6G3H - chain A; structure by X-ray diffraction, 2.27 A resolution.

Chain A:
Molecule: Argininosuccinate lyase
From: Chelativorans sp. (strain BNC1)
Reference sequence: Q11KV9 (Q11KV9_CHESB); residue numbers follow UniProt; this construct covers 1-502
Amino-acid sequence (508 residues; numbered 1 to 508; the number before each row is that of its first residue):
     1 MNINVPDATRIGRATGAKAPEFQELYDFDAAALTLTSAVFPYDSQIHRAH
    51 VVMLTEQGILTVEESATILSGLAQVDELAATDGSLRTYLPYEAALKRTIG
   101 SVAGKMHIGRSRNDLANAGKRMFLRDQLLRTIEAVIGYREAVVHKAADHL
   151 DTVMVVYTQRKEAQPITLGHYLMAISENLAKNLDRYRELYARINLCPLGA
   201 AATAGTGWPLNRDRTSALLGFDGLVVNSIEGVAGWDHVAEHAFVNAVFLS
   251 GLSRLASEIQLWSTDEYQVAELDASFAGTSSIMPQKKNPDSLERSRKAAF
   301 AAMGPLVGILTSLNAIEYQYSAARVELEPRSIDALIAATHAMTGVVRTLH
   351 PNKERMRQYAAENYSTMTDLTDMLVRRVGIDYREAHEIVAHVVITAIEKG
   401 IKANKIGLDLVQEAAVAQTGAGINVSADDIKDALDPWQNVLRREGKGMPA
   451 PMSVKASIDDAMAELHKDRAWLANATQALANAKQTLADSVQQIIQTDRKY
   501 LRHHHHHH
Not modelled in the structure: 1-4, 502-508
Construct notes: expression tag (503-508)
Residues lining bound ligands: SS-EDDS (EKQ; (2S)-2-[2-[[(2S)-1,4-bis(oxidanyl)-1,4-bis(oxidanylidene)butan-2-yl]amino]ethylamino]butanedioic acid): Y26, S111, R112, N113, T158, Q159, T279, S280, S281, I282, M283, K286, N288, D290, R294, Y320, A322
From the paper describing this entry:
  - binding site for SS-EDDS: Y26, S111, R112, N113, S280, S281, N288, D290, R294
  - catalytic residues: S280
  - catalytic residues: R112 (proposed by the authors, not directly observed)
  - mutagenesis - S280A: abolished catalytic activity
  - mutagenesis - S280A: decreased stability
  - mutagenesis - D290A: decreased catalytic activity on ethylenediamine
  - contacts within the chain: S280-S281 (backbone contact), S280-I282 (backbone contact), S280-M283 (backbone contact)

Summary:
Bound to chain A: SS-EDDS. The paper reports catalytic residues S280 and R112; S280A abolishes catalytic
activity.
Chain A is Argininosuccinate lyase (Chelativorans sp. (strain BNC1)); the structure, Crystal structure of EDDS
lyase in complex with SS-EDDS, was determined by X-ray diffraction, deposited together with 6G3D, 6G3E, 6G3F,
6G3G and 6G3I.
